PDB entry 3O9J | X-ray diffraction, 2.00 A resolution | chain A

Chain A:
Molecule: Neuraminidase
Source organism: Influenza A virus (A/duck/Ukraine/1/1963(H3N8))
Notes: EC 3.2.1.18
UniProtKB: Q07599 (NRAM_I63A3); the construct has insertions or renumbered stretches relative to UniProt, so the offset changes along the chain: 83-170 = UniProt 81-168; 172-308 = UniProt 169-305; 310-334 = UniProt 306-330; 340-347 = UniProt 333-340; 4 more segments
Chain sequence (387 residues; row label = number of the first residue in the row; note: 9 numbers in that range are skipped by the numbering (no residue carries them; nothing is unmodelled there)):
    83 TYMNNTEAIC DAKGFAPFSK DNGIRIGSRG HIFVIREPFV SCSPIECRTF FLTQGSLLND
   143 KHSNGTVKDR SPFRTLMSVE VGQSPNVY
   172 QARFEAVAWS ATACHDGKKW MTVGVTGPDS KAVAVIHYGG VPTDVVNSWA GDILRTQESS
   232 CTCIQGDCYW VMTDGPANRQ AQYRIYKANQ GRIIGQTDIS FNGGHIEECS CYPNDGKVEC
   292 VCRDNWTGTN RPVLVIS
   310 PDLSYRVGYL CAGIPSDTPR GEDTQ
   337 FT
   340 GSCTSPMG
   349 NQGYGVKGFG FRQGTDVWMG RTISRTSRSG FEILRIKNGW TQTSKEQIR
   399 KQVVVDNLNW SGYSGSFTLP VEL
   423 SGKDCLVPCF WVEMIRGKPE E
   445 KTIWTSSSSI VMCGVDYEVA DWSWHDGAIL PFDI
Differences from the reference sequence: conflict Asn296 (Gly293 in Q07599)
Cystine bridges: Cys92-Cys427, Cys124-Cys129, Cys185-Cys232, Cys234-Cys239, Cys280-Cys293, Cys282-Cys291, Cys320-Cys342, Cys431-Cys457
Metal / ion sites: Ca2+: Asp295, Gly299, Asp326, Tyr352
Residues lining bound ligands: RP6 (5-acetamido-2,6-anhydro-3,5-dideoxy-3-prop-2-en-1-yl-D-glycero-D-galacto-non-2-enonic acid): Arg118, Asp151, Arg152, Trp180, Ile224, Arg226, Ala248, Glu278, Glu279, Arg294, Asn296, Tyr352, Arg376, Tyr411
Swiss-Prot annotation at these positions:
  - active site: Asp151 (Proton donor/acceptor), Tyr411 (Nucleophile)
  - binding site (substrate): Arg118, Arg152, Glu278, Glu279, Arg294, Arg376
  - binding site (Ca(2+)): Asp295, Gly299, Asp326
  - glycosylation (N-linked (GlcNAc...) asparagine): Asn86, Asn146, Asn407
Reported in the primary citation:
  - conformationally variable residues (side-chain flip): Arg118, Glu119

Overview:
Chain A binds compound RP6. Asp295, Gly299, Asp326 and Tyr352 form the Ca2+ site. UniProt lists active-site
residues Asp151 and Tyr411, 6 substrate-binding residues and 3 Ca2+-binding residues. The paper reports
conformational variability at Arg118 and Glu119.
Chain A is Neuraminidase (Influenza A virus (A/duck/Ukraine/1/1963(H3N8))); the structure, Influenza NA in
complex with compound 5, was determined by X-ray diffraction, deposited together with 3O9K.
